Entry 4A2M (X-ray diffraction, 3.40 A resolution); this record covers chains A and B.

# Chain A (and B)
Molecule: Two-component system sensor histidine kinase/response
From: Bacteroides thetaiotaomicron
Notes: fragment: periplasmic domain, residues 1-787; chain B of this document is another copy of the same molecule, construct and numbering; everything in this record applies to it too
UniProt: Q89YR8 (Q89YR8_BACTN); numbering as in UniProt (aligned over 1-787)
Chain sequence (795 residues; numbered 1 to 795; the number before each row is that of its first residue):
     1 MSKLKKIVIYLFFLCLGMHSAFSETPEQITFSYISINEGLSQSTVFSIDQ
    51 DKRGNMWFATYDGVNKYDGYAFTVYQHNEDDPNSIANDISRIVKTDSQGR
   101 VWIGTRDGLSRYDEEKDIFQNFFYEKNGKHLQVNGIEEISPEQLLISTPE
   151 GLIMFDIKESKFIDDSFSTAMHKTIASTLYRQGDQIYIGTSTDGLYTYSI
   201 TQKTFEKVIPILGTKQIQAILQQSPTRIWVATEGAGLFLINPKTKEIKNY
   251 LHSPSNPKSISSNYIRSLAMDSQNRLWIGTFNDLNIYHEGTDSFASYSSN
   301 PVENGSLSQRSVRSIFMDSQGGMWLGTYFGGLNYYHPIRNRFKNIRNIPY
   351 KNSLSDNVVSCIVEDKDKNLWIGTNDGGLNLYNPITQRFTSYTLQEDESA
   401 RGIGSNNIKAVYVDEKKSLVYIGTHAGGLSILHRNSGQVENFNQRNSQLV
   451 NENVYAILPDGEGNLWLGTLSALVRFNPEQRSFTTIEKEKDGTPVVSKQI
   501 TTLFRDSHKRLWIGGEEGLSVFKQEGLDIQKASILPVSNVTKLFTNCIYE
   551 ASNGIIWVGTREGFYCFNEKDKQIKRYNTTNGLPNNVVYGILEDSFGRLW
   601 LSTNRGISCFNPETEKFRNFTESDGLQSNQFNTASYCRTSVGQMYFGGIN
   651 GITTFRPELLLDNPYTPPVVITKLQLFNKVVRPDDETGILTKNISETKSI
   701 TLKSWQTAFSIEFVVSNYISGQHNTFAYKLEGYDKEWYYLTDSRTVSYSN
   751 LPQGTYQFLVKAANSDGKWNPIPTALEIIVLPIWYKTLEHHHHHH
Disordered / not traced: 1-27, 210-213, 396-406, 784-795 (chain B: 1-27, 210-213, 398-399, 784-795)
Differences from the reference sequence: expression tag (788-795)

# How chain A and chain B interact
Residue-residue contacts - 66 pairs, chain A then chain B:
  Ile36(A) - Gln630(B)
  Asn37(A) - Glu622(B)
  Gln42(A) - Asn604(B)
  Gln42(A) - Gln630(B)
  Ser43(A) - Gln630(B)  hydrogen bond
  Tyr61(A) - Phe544(B)
  Tyr61(A) - Arg561(B)
  Asp62(A) - Asn585(B)  hydrogen bond
  Asp62(A) - Val587(B)
  Asp62(A) - Asn604(B)  hydrogen bond
  Glu79(A) - Arg576(B)  salt bridge
  Glu79(A) - Asn578(B)
  Glu79(A) - Thr580(B)
  Asn87(A) - Glu562(B)
  Asp88(A) - Asn586(B)
  Ile89(A) - Arg561(B)
  Arg106(A) - Glu516(B)  hydrogen bond (side chain-backbone)
  Arg106(A) - Lys542(B)  hydrogen bond (side chain-backbone)
  Arg106(A) - Leu543(B)
  Arg106(A) - Phe544(B)
  Phe281(A) - Asn407(B)
  Phe281(A) - His425(B)
  Val302(A) - Tyr350(B)
  Gln309(A) - Asn375(B)
  Gln309(A) - Asp376(B)  hydrogen bond
  Arg310(A) - Asp376(B)  hydrogen bond (side chain-backbone)
  Phe329(A) - Val358(B)  hydrophobic
  Phe329(A) - Asn375(B)
  Phe329(A) - Asn632(B)
  Phe329(A) - Ile649(B)  hydrophobic
  Pro349(A) - Tyr350(B)
  Tyr350(A) - Val302(B)
  Tyr350(A) - Tyr350(B)  hydrophobic
  Tyr350(A) - Lys351(B)
  Lys351(A) - Tyr350(B)
  Asn375(A) - Phe329(B)
  Asp376(A) - Arg310(B)
  Asn407(A) - Phe281(B)
  Glu516(A) - Arg106(B)  hydrogen bond (backbone-side chain)
  Lys542(A) - Arg106(B)  hydrogen bond (backbone-side chain)
  Leu543(A) - Arg106(B)
  Phe544(A) - Tyr61(B)
  Phe544(A) - Arg106(B)
  Arg561(A) - Tyr61(B)
  Glu562(A) - Asn87(B)
  Asn585(A) - Asp62(B)  hydrogen bond
  Val587(A) - Asp62(B)
  Asn604(A) - Gln42(B)
  Asn604(A) - Asp62(B)  hydrogen bond
  Glu622(A) - Asn37(B)
  Gln630(A) - Ile36(B)
  Gln630(A) - Gln42(B)
  Gln630(A) - Ser43(B)  hydrogen bond
  Asn632(A) - Phe329(B)
  Ile649(A) - Phe329(B)  hydrophobic
  Phe677(A) - Thr707(B)
  Phe677(A) - Ala708(B)  hydrophobic
  Phe677(A) - Ser749(B)
  Phe677(A) - Asn750(B)
  Asn678(A) - Asn678(B)
  Asn678(A) - Ser747(B)
  Ala708(A) - Phe677(B)  hydrophobic
  Ser747(A) - Phe677(B)
  Ser747(A) - Asn678(B)  hydrogen bond
  Ser749(A) - Phe677(B)
  Asn750(A) - Trp705(B)  hydrogen bond (side chain-backbone)
Also at the interface, not in a pair above, chain A (52 interface residues in all): Gln76, Tyr264, Asn282, Pro301, Val358, His425, Asn586, Trp705, Thr707, Ser710, Thr745
Also at the interface, not in a pair above, chain B (52 interface residues in all): Asp88, Ile89, Gln309, Pro349, Ala426, Glu452, Arg605, Asn629

# Overview
The chain A/chain B interface involves 52 residues from each chain; the contacts include 14 hydrogen bonds and
1 salt bridge. Among the polar pairs are Glu79(A)-Arg576(B), Ser43(A)-Gln630(B) and Asp62(A)-Asn585(B).
Chain A and chain B are both Two-component system sensor histidine kinase/response (Bacteroides
thetaiotaomicron); the structure, Structure of the periplasmic domain of the heparin and heparan sulphate
sensing hybrid two component system ..., was determined by X-ray diffraction.
